8IXE - chains W and B of the 12 polymer chains in the assembly; structure by electron microscopy, 4.40 A resolution (low resolution: residue-level contacts below are approximate; hydrogen-bond / salt-bridge calls are withheld).

# Chain W
Molecule: Tubulin beta-2A chain
From: Mus musculus
UniProtKB: Q7TMM9 (TBB2A_MOUSE); residues 1-445 here = UniProt positions 1-445
Sequence (457 residues; numbered 1 to 457; the number before each row is that of its first residue):
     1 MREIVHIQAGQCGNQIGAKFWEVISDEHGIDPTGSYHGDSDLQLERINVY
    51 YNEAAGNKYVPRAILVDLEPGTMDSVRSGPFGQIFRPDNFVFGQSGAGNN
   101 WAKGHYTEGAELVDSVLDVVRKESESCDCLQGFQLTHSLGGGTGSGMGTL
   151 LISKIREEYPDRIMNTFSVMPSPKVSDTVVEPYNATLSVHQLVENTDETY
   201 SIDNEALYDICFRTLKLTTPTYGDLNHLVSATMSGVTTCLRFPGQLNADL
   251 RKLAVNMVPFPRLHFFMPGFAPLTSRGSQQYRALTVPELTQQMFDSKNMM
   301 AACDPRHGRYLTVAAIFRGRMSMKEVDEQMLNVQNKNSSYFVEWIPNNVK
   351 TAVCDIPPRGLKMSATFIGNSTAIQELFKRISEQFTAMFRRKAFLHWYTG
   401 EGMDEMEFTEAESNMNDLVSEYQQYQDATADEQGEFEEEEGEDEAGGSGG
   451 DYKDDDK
Not modelled in the structure: 427-457
Sequence notes: expression tag (446-457)
Ligand contacts:
  - phosphomethylphosphonic acid guanylate ester (G2P): G10, Q11, C12, Q15, A97, G98, N99, S138, G140, G141, G142, T143, G144, D177, T178, E181, N204, L207, Y222, L225, N226
  - GTP (guanosine-5'-triphosphate): Q245, L246, N247, K252
Swiss-Prot annotation at these positions:
  - motif: M1 to I4 (MREI motif)
  - binding site (GTP): Q11, E69, S138, G142, T143, G144, N204, N226
  - binding site (Mg(2+)): E69
  - modified residue: S40 (Phosphoserine), K58 (N6-acetyllysine), S172 (Phosphoserine), T285 (Phosphothreonine), T290 (Phosphothreonine), R318 (Omega-N-methylarginine), E438 (5-glutamyl polyglutamate)
  - cross-link (Glycyl lysine isopeptide (Lys-Gly)): K58 (interchain with G-Cter in ubiquitin), K324 (interchain with G-Cter in ubiquitin)

# Chain B
Molecule: Tubulin alpha-1C chain
From: Mus musculus
Notes: EC 3.6.5.-
UniProtKB: P68373 (TBA1C_MOUSE); the construct has insertions or renumbered stretches relative to UniProt, so the offset changes along the chain: 1-42 = UniProt 1-42; 49-455 = UniProt 43-449
Sequence (455 residues; row label = number of the first residue in the row):
     1 MRECISIHVGQAGVQIGNACWELYCLEHGIQPDGQMPSDKTIHHHHHHGG
    51 GDDSFNTFFSETGAGKHVPRAVFVDLEPTVIDEVRTGTYRQLFHPEQLIT
   101 GKEDAANNYARGHYTIGKEIIDLVLDRIRKLADQCTGLQGFLVFHSFGGG
   151 TGSGFTSLLMERLSVDYGKKSKLEFSIYPAPQVSTAVVEPYNSILTTHTT
   201 LEHSDCAFMVDNEAIYDICRRNLDIERPTYTNLNRLISQIVSSITASLRF
   251 DGALNVDLTEFQTNLVPYPRIHFPLATYAPVISAEKAYHEQLTVAEITNA
   301 CFEPANQMVKCDPRHGKYMACCLLYRGDVVPKDVNAAIATIKTKRTIQFV
   351 DWCPTGFKVGINYQPPTVVPGGDLAKVQRAVCMLSNTTAIAEAWARLDHK
   401 FDLMYAKRAFVHWYVGEGMEEGEFSEAREDMAALEKDYEEVGADSAEGDD
   451 EGEEY
Not modelled in the structure: 1, 37-51, 444-455
Sequence notes: insertion (43-48)
Ligand contacts: GTP (guanosine-5'-triphosphate): G10, Q11, A12, Q15, D75, E77, D104, A105, A106, N107, S146, G148, G149, G150, T151, G152, I177, T185, A186, N212, Y230, L233, N234
Swiss-Prot annotation at these positions:
  - motif: M1 to C4 (MREC motif)
  - active site: E260
  - binding site (GTP): Q11, E77, S146, G150, T151, T185, N212, N234
  - binding site (Mg(2+)): E77
  - site: Y455 (Involved in polymerization)
  - modified residue: K40 (N6-acetyllysine), Y288 (3'-nitrotyrosine), Y438 (Phosphotyrosine), S445 (Phosphoserine), Y455 (3'-nitrotyrosine)

# Chain W / chain B interface
Residue-residue contacts - 58 pairs, chain W then chain B:
  Q11(W) with A253(B); L254(B)
  P70(W) with R2(B)
  D74(W) with R2(B)
  Q94(W) with R2(B); G137(B); Q139(B)
  G98(W) with T259(B); E260(B); T263(B); N264(B)
  N99(W) with E260(B); N264(B); K358(B)
  V175(W) with N335(B)
  S176(W) with T355(B); F357(B)
  D177(W) with N335(B); F357(B); K358(B); V359(B)
  T178(W) with T355(B); F357(B); K358(B)
  V179(W) with N264(B); C353(B); T355(B); F357(B)
  V180(W) with N264(B)
  P182(W) with T355(B)
  Y208(W) with P331(B); K332(B); N335(B)
  F212(W) with K332(B)
  T218(W) with K332(B)
  T219(W) with V330(B)
  P220(W) with K332(B)
  Y222(W) with L254(B); P331(B)
  M388(W) with W352(B); T355(B)
  R390(W) with D351(B); W352(B)
  R391(W) with Y268(B); W352(B); V441(B)
  K392(W) with Y268(B)
  A393(W) with Y268(B)
  F394(W) with N264(B); P267(B); C353(B)
  H396(W) with V266(B); P267(B); Y268(B); P269(B)
  W397(W) with Q262(B); T263(B); V266(B)
Also at the interface, not in a pair above, chain W (31 interface residues in all): E69, G71, T221, A387
Also at the interface, not in a pair above, chain B (31 interface residues in all): N255, D257, M319, P354, G356

# In short
The chain W/chain B interface involves 31 residues from each chain. Bound to chain W: GTP and
phosphomethylphosphonic acid guanylate ester. Ligands of chain B: GTP.
Here chain W is Tubulin beta-2A chain and chain B is Tubulin alpha-1C chain, both from Mus musculus. Entry
8IXE (GMPCPP-Alpha1C/Beta2A-microtubule decorated with kinesin seam region) was determined by electron
microscopy (same publication as 8IXA, 8IXB, 8IXD, 8IXF and 8IXG).
